PDB entry 5UBI | X-ray diffraction, 2.14 A resolution | chains A and B

# Chain A (and B)
Molecule: ATP phosphoribosyltransferase
From: Campylobacter jejuni (strain RM1221)
Notes: EC 2.4.2.17; chain B of this document is another copy of the same molecule, construct and numbering; everything in this record applies to it too
UniProt: Q5HSJ4 (HIS1_CAMJR); residue numbers follow UniProt; this construct covers 1-225
Amino-acid sequence (226 residues; row label = number of the first residue in the row; numbering starts at 0):
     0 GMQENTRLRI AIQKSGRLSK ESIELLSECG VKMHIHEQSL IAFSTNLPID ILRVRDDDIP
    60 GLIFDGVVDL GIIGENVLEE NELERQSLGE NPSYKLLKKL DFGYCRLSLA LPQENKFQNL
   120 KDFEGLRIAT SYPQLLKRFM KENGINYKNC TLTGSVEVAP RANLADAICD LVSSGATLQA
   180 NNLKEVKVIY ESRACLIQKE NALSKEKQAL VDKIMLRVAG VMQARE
Disordered / not traced: 0-3, 222-225 (chain B: 0-3)
Sequence notes: expression tag (0)
Bound ions: Zn2+ site 1: His-33, His-35 (shared with Glu-78(B), Glu-81(B) of chain B); Zn2+ site 2: Asp-55, Asp-56
Ligand contacts: 1-O-pyrophosphono-5-O-phosphono-ribose (PRP; 1-O-pyrophosphono-5-O-phosphono-alpha-D-ribofuranose): Gln-12, Gly-15, Arg-16, Asp-55, Tyr-131, Asp-169, Leu-170, Val-171, Ser-172, Ser-173, Gly-174, Ala-175, Thr-176

# How chain A and chain B interact
Contacting residue pairs - 52 pairs, chain A then chain B:
  Asn-4(A) / Asn-162(B)
  Arg-8(A) / Arg-126(B)
  Arg-8(A) / Asn-162(B)  hydrogen bond
  Arg-8(A) / Leu-163(B)
  Lys-13(A) / Ser-154(B)
  Ser-38(A) / Ser-154(B)
  Ser-38(A) / Val-157(B)
  Leu-39(A) / Val-157(B)  hydrophobic
  Leu-39(A) / Ala-158(B)  hydrophobic
  Leu-39(A) / Ala-161(B)  hydrophobic
  Leu-39(A) / Leu-163(B)  hydrophobic
  Ile-40(A) / Ala-161(B)
  Leu-51(A) / Leu-163(B)  hydrophobic
  Val-53(A) / Leu-151(B)  hydrophobic
  Arg-54(A) / Thr-152(B)
  Asp-57(A) / Thr-150(B)
  Asp-57(A) / Leu-151(B)
  Asp-57(A) / Thr-152(B)  hydrogen bond
  Leu-61(A) / Cys-149(B)  hydrophobic
  Leu-61(A) / Thr-150(B)
  Asp-64(A) / Arg-126(B)  hydrogen bond (backbone-side chain)
  Asp-64(A) / Asn-148(B)  hydrogen bond
  Val-66(A) / Arg-126(B)
  Val-66(A) / Asn-148(B)
  Val-66(A) / Cys-149(B)  hydrophobic
  Val-66(A) / Leu-163(B)  hydrophobic
  Val-67(A) / Leu-163(B)  hydrophobic
  Glu-83(A) / Glu-83(B)
  Glu-83(A) / Leu-87(B)
  Ser-86(A) / Ser-86(B)
  Ser-86(A) / Leu-87(B)
  Leu-87(A) / Glu-83(B)
  Leu-87(A) / Ser-86(B)
  Leu-87(A) / Leu-87(B)  hydrophobic
  Leu-87(A) / Gln-133(B)
  Arg-126(A) / Asp-64(B)  hydrogen bond (side chain-backbone)
  Arg-126(A) / Gly-65(B)
  Arg-126(A) / Val-66(B)
  Asn-148(A) / Asp-64(B)  hydrogen bond
  Asn-148(A) / Val-66(B)
  Cys-149(A) / Leu-61(B)  hydrophobic
  Cys-149(A) / Val-66(B)  hydrophobic
  Thr-150(A) / Leu-61(B)
  Leu-151(A) / Asp-57(B)
  Thr-152(A) / Arg-54(B)  hydrogen bond
  Thr-152(A) / Asp-57(B)  hydrogen bond (backbone-side chain)
  Val-157(A) / Leu-39(B)  hydrophobic
  Val-157(A) / Ile-40(B)  hydrophobic
  Ala-161(A) / Ile-40(B)  hydrophobic
  Asn-162(A) / Arg-8(B)  hydrogen bond (backbone-side chain)
  Leu-163(A) / Leu-51(B)  hydrophobic
  Leu-163(A) / Val-66(B)  hydrophobic
Interface residues without a listed pair, chain A (33 interface residues in all): Gly-65, Gln-133, Gly-153, Ser-154, Ala-158, Arg-160
Interface residues without a listed pair, chain B (31 interface residues in all): Asn-4, Lys-13, Val-53, Val-67, Gly-153

# Summary
Chain A and chain B form an interface of 33 and 31 residues respectively, with 9 hydrogen bonds. Polar
contacts include Arg-8(A)/Asn-162(B), Asp-57(A)/Thr-152(B) and Asp-64(A)/Arg-126(B). Ligands of chain A:
1-O-pyrophosphono-5-O-phosphono-ribose. His-33(A) and His-35(A) coordinate Zn2+ site 1.
Both chains are ATP phosphoribosyltransferase (Campylobacter jejuni (strain RM1221)). Entry 5UBI (Catalytic
core domain of Adenosine triphosphate phosphoribosyltransferase from Campylobacter jejuni with bound PRPP) was
determined by X-ray diffraction, deposited together with 5UB9, 5UBG and 5UBH.
